PDB entry 4Q4Z | X-ray diffraction, 2.90 A resolution | chains C and F of the 8 polymer chains in the assembly

[Chain C]
Molecule: DNA-directed RNA polymerase subunit beta
Source organism: Thermus thermophilus
Notes: EC 2.7.7.6
Reference sequence: Q8RQE9 (RPOB_THET8); residues 1-1119 here = UniProt positions 1-1119
Amino-acid sequence (1119 residues; numbered 1 to 1119; the number before each row is that of its first residue):
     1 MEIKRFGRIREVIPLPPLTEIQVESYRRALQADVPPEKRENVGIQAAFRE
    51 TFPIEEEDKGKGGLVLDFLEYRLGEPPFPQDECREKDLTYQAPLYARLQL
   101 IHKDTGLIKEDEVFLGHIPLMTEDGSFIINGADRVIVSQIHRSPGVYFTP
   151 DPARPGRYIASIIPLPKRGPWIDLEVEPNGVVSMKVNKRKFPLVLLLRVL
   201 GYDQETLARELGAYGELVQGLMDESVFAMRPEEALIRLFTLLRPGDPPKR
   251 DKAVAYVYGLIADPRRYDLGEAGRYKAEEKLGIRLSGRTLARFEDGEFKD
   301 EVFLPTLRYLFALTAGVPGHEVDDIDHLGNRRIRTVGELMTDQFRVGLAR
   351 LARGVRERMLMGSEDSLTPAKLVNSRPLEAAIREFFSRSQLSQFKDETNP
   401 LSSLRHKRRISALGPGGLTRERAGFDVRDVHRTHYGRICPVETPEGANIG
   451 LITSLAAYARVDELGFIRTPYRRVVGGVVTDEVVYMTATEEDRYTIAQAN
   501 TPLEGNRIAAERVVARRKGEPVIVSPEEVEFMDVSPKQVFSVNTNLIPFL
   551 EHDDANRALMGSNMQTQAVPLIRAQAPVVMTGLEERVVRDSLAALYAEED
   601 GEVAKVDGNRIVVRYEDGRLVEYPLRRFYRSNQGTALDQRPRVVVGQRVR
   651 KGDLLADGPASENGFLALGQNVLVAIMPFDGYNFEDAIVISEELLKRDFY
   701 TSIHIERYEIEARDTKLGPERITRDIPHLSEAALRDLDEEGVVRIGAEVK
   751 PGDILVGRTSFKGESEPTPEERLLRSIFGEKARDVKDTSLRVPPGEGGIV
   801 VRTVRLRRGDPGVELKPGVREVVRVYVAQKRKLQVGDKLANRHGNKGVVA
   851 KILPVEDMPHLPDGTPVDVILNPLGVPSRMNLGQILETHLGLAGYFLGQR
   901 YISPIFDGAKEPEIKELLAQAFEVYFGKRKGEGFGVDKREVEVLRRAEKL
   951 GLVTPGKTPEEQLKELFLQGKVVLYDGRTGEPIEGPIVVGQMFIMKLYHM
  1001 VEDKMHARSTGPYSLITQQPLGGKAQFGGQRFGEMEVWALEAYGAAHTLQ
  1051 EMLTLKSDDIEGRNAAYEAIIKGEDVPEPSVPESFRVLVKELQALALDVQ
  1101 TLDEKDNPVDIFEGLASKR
Unresolved in the structure: 57-62, 1119
Residues lining bound ligands:
  - CMPcPP (2TM; 5'-O-[(S)-hydroxy{[(S)-hydroxy(phosphonooxy)phosphoryl]methyl}phosphoryl]cytidine): Glu445, Arg557, Arg879
  - ATP (adenosine-5'-triphosphate): Gln567, Lys838, Lys846, His999, Lys1004

[Chain F]
Molecule: RNA polymerase sigma factor SigA
Source organism: Thermus thermophilus
Reference sequence: Q5SKW1 (Q5SKW1_THET8); numbering as in UniProt (aligned over 1-423)
Amino-acid sequence (423 residues; row label = number of the first residue in the row):
     1 MKKSKRKNAQAQEAQETEVLVQEEAEELPEFPEGEPDPDLEDPDLTLEDD
    51 LLDLPEEGEGLDLEEEEEDLPIPKISTSDPVRQYLHEIGQVPLLTLEEEV
   101 ELARKVEEGMEAIKKLSEITGLDPDLIREVVRAKILGSARVRHIPGLKET
   151 LDPKTVEEIDQKLKSLPKEHKRYLHIAREGEAARQHLIEANLRLVVSIAK
   201 KYTGRGLSFLDLIQEGNQGLIRAVEKFEYKRRFKFSTYATWWIRQAINRA
   251 IADQARTIRIPVHMVETINKLSRTARQLQQELGREPTYEEIAEAMGPGWD
   301 AKRVEETLKIAQEPVSLETPIGDEKDSFYGDFIPDEHLPSPVDAATQSLL
   351 SEELEKALSKLSEREAMVLKLRKGLIDGREHTLEEVGAFFGVTRERIRQI
   401 ENKALRKLKYHESRTRKLRDFLD
Unresolved in the structure: 1-77

[How chain C and chain F interact]
Pairs across the interface (76):
  Tyr95(C) with Gly283(F)
  Phe114(C) with Gln279(F); Gln280(F); Gly283(F); Arg284(F)
  His117(C) with Gly283(F), hydrogen bond (side chain-backbone)
  Arg243(C) with Arg82(F)
  Pro244(C) with Arg82(F), hydrogen bond (backbone-side chain)
  Arg353(C) with Thr203(F)
  Glu357(C) with Lys201(F)
  Arg358(C) with Arg276(F)
  Met361(C) with Lys201(F)
  Ala370(C) with Gln280(F), hydrogen bond (backbone-side chain)
  Val373(C) with Gln280(F), hydrogen bond (backbone-side chain)
  Asn374(C) with Arg276(F), hydrogen bond
  Ser375(C) with Gln279(F), hydrogen bond
  Arg376(C) with Arg276(F); Gln279(F); Glu285(F), salt bridge
  Glu379(C) with Gln279(F); Glu285(F)
  His728(C) with Leu422(F), hydrogen bond (side chain-backbone); Asp423(F)
  Pro769(C) with Lys373(F); Glu380(F)
  Glu770(C) with Gln347(F)
  Leu773(C) with Leu369(F); Lys373(F)
  Leu774(C) with Leu350(F), hydrophobic; Leu418(F), hydrophobic
  Arg775(C) with Phe421(F); Leu422(F)
  Ser776(C) with Lys373(F), hydrogen bond
  Ile777(C) with Leu405(F), hydrophobic; Leu408(F), hydrophobic; Lys409(F)
  Phe778(C) with Glu412(F); Leu418(F); Arg419(F); Leu422(F), hydrophobic
  Glu780(C) with Arg419(F), salt bridge; Leu422(F)
  Arg808(C) with Glu305(F), salt bridge
  Glu814(C) with Thr287(F); Tyr288(F), hydrogen bond (side chain-backbone); Glu289(F)
  Leu815(C) with Tyr288(F), hydrogen bond (backbone-side chain)
  Lys816(C) with Tyr288(F)
  Pro817(C) with Tyr288(F); Glu305(F); Lys309(F)
  Gly818(C) with Glu305(F), hydrogen bond (backbone-side chain)
  Pro1012(C) with Pro334(F), hydrophobic
  Tyr1013(C) with Pro334(F); Asp335(F), hydrogen bond (backbone-backbone); Pro341(F)
  Ser1014(C) with Asp335(F)
  Leu1015(C) with Ile333(F), hydrophobic; Pro334(F); Asp335(F)
  Gln1018(C) with Asp335(F); Leu338(F)
  Leu1021(C) with Asp331(F); Phe332(F); Pro334(F), hydrophobic
  Gln1026(C) with Phe332(F)
  Ile1060(C) with Leu338(F), hydrophobic
  Asn1064(C) with Pro341(F)
  Tyr1067(C) with Pro341(F), hydrophobic; Val342(F); Ala345(F), hydrophobic
  Glu1068(C) with Ala345(F); Ser348(F), hydrogen bond
  Ile1071(C) with Ala345(F), hydrophobic
  Lys1072(C) with Leu349(F); Glu352(F), salt bridge
Interface residues without a listed pair, chain C (53 interface residues in all): Pro93, Gln390, Arg420, Thr768, Arg772, Gly779, Val819, Thr1010, Arg1063
Interface residues without a listed pair, chain F (51 interface residues in all): Gln277, Pro286, Leu308, Gln312, Asp323, Glu324, Gly330, Pro339, Ser340, Ala344, Leu375

[Summary]
Chain C and chain F form an interface of 53 and 51 residues respectively; the contacts include 13 hydrogen
bonds and 4 salt bridges. Polar pairs include Arg376(C)-Glu285(F), Glu780(C)-Arg419(F) and
Arg808(C)-Glu305(F). Chain C binds ATP and CMPcPP.
Chain C is DNA-directed RNA polymerase subunit beta and chain F is RNA polymerase sigma factor SigA, both from
Thermus thermophilus; the structure, Thermus thermophilus RNA polymerase de novo transcription initiation
complex, was determined by X-ray diffraction, deposited together with 4Q5S.
